Entry 5ND4 (electron microscopy, 4.40 A resolution (low resolution: residue-level contacts below are approximate; hydrogen-bond / salt-bridge calls are withheld)); this record covers chains A and B of the 3 polymer chains in the assembly.

# Chain A
Name: Tubulin alpha chain
From: Bos taurus
UniProtKB: F2Z4C1 (F2Z4C1_BOVIN); residue numbers follow UniProt; this construct covers 2-34, 61-439
Chain sequence (412 residues; numbered 2 to 439; 26 numbers in that range are skipped by the numbering (no residue carries them; nothing is unmodelled there); the number before each row is that of its first residue):
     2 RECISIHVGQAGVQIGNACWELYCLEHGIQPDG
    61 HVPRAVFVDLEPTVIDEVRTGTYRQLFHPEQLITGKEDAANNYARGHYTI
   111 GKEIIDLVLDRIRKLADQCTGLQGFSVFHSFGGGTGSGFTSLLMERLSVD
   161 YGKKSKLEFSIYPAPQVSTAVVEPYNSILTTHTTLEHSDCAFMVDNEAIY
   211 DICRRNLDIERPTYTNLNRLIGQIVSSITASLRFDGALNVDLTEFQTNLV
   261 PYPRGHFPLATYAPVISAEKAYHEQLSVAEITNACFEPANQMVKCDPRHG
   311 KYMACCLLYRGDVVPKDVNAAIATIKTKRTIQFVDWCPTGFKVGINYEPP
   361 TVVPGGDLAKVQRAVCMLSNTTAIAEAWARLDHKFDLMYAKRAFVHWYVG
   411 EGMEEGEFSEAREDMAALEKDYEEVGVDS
Differences from the reference sequence: conflict Ser136 (Leu in F2Z4C1), Gly265 (Ile in F2Z4C1), Glu358 (Gln in F2Z4C1)
Residues lining bound ligands: GTP (guanosine-5'-triphosphate): Gly10, Gln11, Ala12, Gln15, Ala99, Ala100, Asn101, Ser140, Gly142, Gly143, Gly144, Thr145, Gly146, Ile171, Thr179, Glu183, Asn206, Ile209, Tyr224, Leu227, Asn228

# Chain B
Name: Tubulin beta-2B chain
From: Bos taurus
UniProtKB: Q6B856 (TBB2B_BOVIN); the author numbering skips numbers that UniProt does not, so the offset changes along the chain: 2-44 = UniProt 2-44; 47-360 = UniProt 45-358; 369-437 = UniProt 359-427
Chain sequence (426 residues; numbered 2 to 437; 10 numbers in that range are skipped by the numbering (no residue carries them; nothing is unmodelled there); the number before each row is that of its first residue):
     2 REIVHIQAGQCGNQIGAKFWEVISDEHGIDPTGSYHGDSDLQL
    47 ERINVYYNEAAGNKYVPRAILVDLEPGTMDSVRSGPFGQIFRPDNFVFGQ
    97 SGAGNNWAKGHYTEGAELVDSVLDVVRKESESCDCLQGFQLTHSLGGGTG
   147 SGMGTLLISKIREEYPDRIMNTFSVVPSPKVSDTVVEPYNATLSVHQLVE
   197 NTDETYCIDNEALYDICFRTLKLTTPTYGDLNHLVSATMSGVTTCLRFPG
   247 QLNADLRKLAVNMVPFPRLHFFMPGFAPLTSRGSQQYRALTVPELTQQMF
   297 DAKNMMAACDPRHGRYLTVAAVFRGRMSMKEVDEQMLNVQNKNSSYFVEW
   347 IPNNVKTAVCDIPP
   369 RGLKMSATFIGNSTAIQELFKRISEQFTAMFRRKAFLHWYTGEGMDEMEF
   419 TEAESNMNDLVSEYQQYQD
Differences from the reference sequence: conflict Ala57 (Thr55 in Q6B856), Val172 (Met170 in Q6B856), Ala298 (Ser296 in Q6B856), Val318 (Ile316 in Q6B856)
Residues lining bound ligands:
  - GDP (guanosine-5'-diphosphate): Gly10, Gln11, Cys12, Gln15, Ile16, Asn101, Ser140, Gly142, Gly143, Gly144, Thr145, Gly146, Val171, Asp179, Thr180, Glu183, Asn206, Leu209, Tyr224, Asn228
  - taxol (TA1): Glu22, Val23, Asp26, Glu27, Leu217, Asp226, His229, Leu230, Ala233, Ser236, Gly237, Phe272, Pro274, Leu275, Thr276, Ser277, Arg278, Arg320, Pro360, Arg369, Gly370, Leu371
UniProt features mapped onto this chain:
  - binding site (GTP): Gln11, Glu71, Ser140, Gly144, Thr145, Gly146, Asn206, Asn228
  - binding site (Mg(2+)): Glu71
  - modified residue: Ser40 (Phosphoserine), Lys60 (N6-acetyllysine), Ser174 (Phosphoserine), Thr287 (Phosphothreonine), Thr292 (Phosphothreonine), Arg320 (Omega-N-methylarginine)
  - cross-link (Glycyl lysine isopeptide (Lys-Gly)): Lys60 (interchain with G-Cter in ubiquitin), Lys326 (interchain with G-Cter in ubiquitin)

# Interface between chain A and chain B
Pairs across the interface (68; chain A residue first):
  Gln11(A) - Leu248(B)
  Gln11(A) - Asn249(B)
  Gln11(A) - Lys254(B)
  Gln15(A) - Gln247(B)
  Leu70(A) - Arg2(B)
  Glu71(A) - Arg2(B)
  Glu71(A) - Asn249(B)
  Pro72(A) - Arg2(B)
  Thr73(A) - Arg48(B)
  Thr73(A) - Pro245(B)
  Val74(A) - Asn249(B)
  Lys96(A) - Arg2(B)
  Glu97(A) - Arg2(B)
  Asp98(A) - Arg2(B)
  Asp98(A) - Gln133(B)
  Asp98(A) - Arg253(B)
  Ala99(A) - Arg2(B)
  Asn101(A) - Lys254(B)
  Asn101(A) - Asn258(B)
  Asn102(A) - Val257(B)
  Arg105(A) - Arg253(B)
  Gln176(A) - Leu333(B)
  Val177(A) - Asp329(B)
  Val177(A) - Leu333(B)
  Ser178(A) - Asn349(B)
  Thr179(A) - Leu248(B)
  Thr179(A) - Asn349(B)
  Thr179(A) - Val351(B)
  Thr179(A) - Lys352(B)
  Thr179(A) - Thr353(B)
  Ala180(A) - Asn258(B)
  Ala180(A) - Asn349(B)
  Val181(A) - Asn258(B)
  Val181(A) - Thr314(B)
  Val181(A) - Asn349(B)
  Val181(A) - Asn350(B)
  Val181(A) - Lys352(B)
  Val182(A) - Val257(B)
  Val182(A) - Asn258(B)
  Tyr210(A) - Met325(B)
  Tyr210(A) - Lys326(B)
  Arg214(A) - Lys326(B)
  Glu220(A) - Ser324(B)
  Glu220(A) - Lys326(B)
  Arg221(A) - Ser324(B)
  Pro222(A) - Ser324(B)
  Pro222(A) - Met325(B)
  Pro222(A) - Lys326(B)
  Thr223(A) - Gln247(B)
  Thr223(A) - Met323(B)
  Thr223(A) - Met325(B)
  Tyr224(A) - Gln247(B)
  Tyr224(A) - Leu248(B)
  Tyr224(A) - Met325(B)
  Lys394(A) - Pro348(B)
  Lys401(A) - Trp346(B)
  Lys401(A) - Tyr435(B)
  Ala403(A) - Pro261(B)
  Phe404(A) - Val257(B)
  Phe404(A) - Asn258(B)
  Phe404(A) - Met259(B)
  Phe404(A) - Val260(B)
  Phe404(A) - Pro261(B)
  His406(A) - Val260(B)
  His406(A) - Pro261(B)
  His406(A) - Pro263(B)
  Trp407(A) - Val257(B)
  Trp407(A) - Val260(B)
Other interface residues (no listed pair), chain A (37 interface residues in all): Ala100, Leu397, Met398
Other interface residues (no listed pair), chain B (38 interface residues in all): Asp130, Cys131, Phe244, Gly246, Ala256, Phe262, Glu330, Ile347

# Summary
Chain A and chain B form an interface of 37 and 38 residues respectively. Ligands of chain A: GTP. Ligands of
chain B: GDP and taxol. Curated annotation (UniProt) lists 8 GTP-binding residues and Mg2+-binding residue
Glu71(B) on chain B.
Here chain A is Tubulin alpha chain and chain B is Tubulin beta-2B chain, both from Bos taurus. Entry 5ND4
(Microtubule-bound MKLP2 motor domain in the presence of ADP.AlFx) was determined by electron microscopy (same
publication as 5ND2, 5ND3 and 5ND7).
